Entry 4RQ2 (X-ray diffraction, 2.20 A resolution); this record covers chains A and T of the 4 polymer chains in the assembly.

[Chain A]
Name: DNA polymerase beta
Source organism: Homo sapiens
Notes: EC 2.7.7.7, 4.2.99.-
UniProtKB: P06746 (DPOLB_HUMAN); residue numbers follow UniProt; this construct covers 1-335
Chain sequence (343 residues; each row starts with the number of its first residue; numbers below 1 keep their minus sign (Met-1 is residue -1)):
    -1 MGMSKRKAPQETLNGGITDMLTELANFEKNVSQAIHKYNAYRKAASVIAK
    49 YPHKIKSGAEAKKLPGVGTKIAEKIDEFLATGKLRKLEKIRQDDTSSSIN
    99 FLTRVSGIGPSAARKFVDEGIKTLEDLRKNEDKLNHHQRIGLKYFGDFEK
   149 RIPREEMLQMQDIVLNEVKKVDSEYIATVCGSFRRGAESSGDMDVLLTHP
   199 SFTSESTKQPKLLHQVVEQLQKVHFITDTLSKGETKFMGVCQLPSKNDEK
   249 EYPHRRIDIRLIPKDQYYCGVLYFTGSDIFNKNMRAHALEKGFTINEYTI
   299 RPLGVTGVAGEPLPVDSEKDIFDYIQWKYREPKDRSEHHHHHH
Not modelled in the structure: -1 to 8
Sequence notes: expression tag (-1 to 0, 336-341)
Ion coordination: Mn2+ site 1: Lys48, His336, His338; Na+ site 1: Lys60, Leu62, Val65 (shared with 1 residue of chain D); Na+ site 2: Thr101, Val103, Ile106 (shared with 1 residue of chain P); Na+ site 3 near Asp145 (its only coordinating residue here); Mn2+ site 2: Asp190, Asp192 (together with pyrophosphate) (shared with 1 residue of chain P); Mn2+ site 3: Asp190, Asp192, Asp256 (shared with 2 residues of chain P); Na+ site 4 near Glu288 (its only coordinating residue here); Na+ site 5 near Asp314 (its only coordinating residue here); Mn2+ site 4: His337, His339; Mn2+ site 5 near His341 (its only coordinating residue here)
Residues lining bound ligands: pyrophosphate (PPV): Arg149, Gly179, Ser180, Arg183, Ser188, Gly189, Asp190, Asp192
Curated features (UniProtKB/Swiss-Prot):
  - region: Arg183 to Asp192 (DNA-binding)
  - active site: Lys72 (Nucleophile)
  - binding site (K(+)): Lys60, Leu62, Val65, Thr101, Val103, Ile106
  - binding site (Na(+)): Lys60, Leu62, Val65, Thr101, Val103, Ile106
  - binding site (dATP): Arg149, Ser180, Arg183, Gly189, Asp190
  - binding site (dCTP): Arg149, Ser180, Arg183, Gly189, Asp190
  - binding site (dGTP): Arg149, Ser180, Arg183, Gly189, Asp190, Asp192
  - binding site (dTTP): Arg149, Ser180, Arg183, Gly189, Asp190
  - binding site (Mg(2+)): Asp190, Asp192, Asp256
  - modified residue: Lys72 (N6-acetyllysine), Arg83 (Omega-N-methylarginine), Arg152 (Omega-N-methylarginine)
  - cross-link (Glycyl lysine isopeptide (Lys-Gly)): Lys41 (interchain with G-Cter in ubiquitin), Lys61 (interchain with G-Cter in ubiquitin), Lys81 (interchain with G-Cter in ubiquitin)
  - natural variant: Leu22 (L22P: Found in a gastric cancer sample; uncertain significance), Tyr39 (Y39C: Found in a gastric cancer sample; uncertain significance), Gly118 (G118V: Decreased DNA-directed DNA polymerase activity), Arg137 (R137Q: Decreased function in base-excision repair), Arg149 (R149I: Decreased DNA-directed DNA polymerase activity), Asp160 (D160N: Found in a gastric cancer sample; uncertain significance), Cys239 (C239R: Found in a gastric cancer sample; uncertain significance), Lys289 (K289M: Found in a colon cancer sample; uncertain significance), Asn294 (N294D: Found in a gastric cancer sample; uncertain significance), Glu295 (E295K: Found in a gastric cancer sample; uncertain significance)
  - mutagenesis: Phe25 (F25W: No effect on 5'-dRP lyase activity. Decreased ssDNA binding), His34 (H34G: Decreased 5'-dRP lyase activity. Decreased ssDNA binding), Lys35 (K35A: Decreased 5'-dRP lyase activity. Decreased ssDNA binding. Loss of 5'-dRP lyase activity; when associated with A-68 and A-72. Decreased ssDNA binding; when associated with A-68 and A-72 ...), Tyr39 (Y39F: No effect on 5'-dRP lyase activity; Y39Q: Abolishes DNA polymerase and 5'-dRP lyase activity), Lys41 (K41R: Abolishes ubiquitination; when associated with R-61 and R-81), Lys60 (K60A: Decreased 5'-dRP lyase activity. Decreased ssDNA binding), Lys61 (K61R: Abolishes ubiquitination; when associated with R-41 and R-81), Lys68 (K68A: No effect on 5'-dRP lyase activity. Decreased ssDNA binding. Loss of 5'-dRP lyase activity; when associated with A-35 and A-72. Decreased ssDNA binding; when associated with A-35 and A-72 ...), Glu71 (E71Q: No effect on 5'-dRP lyase activity. No effect on structure shown by circular dichroism. No effect on ssDNA binding), Lys72 (K72A: Severely reduced 5'-dRP lyase activity. Does not affect ssDNA binding. Loss of 5'-dRP lyase activity; when associated with A-35 and A-68. Decreased ssDNA binding ...), Glu75 (E75A: Slightly decreased 5'-dRP lyase activity. Decreased ssDNA binding. No effect on structure shown by circular dichroism), Lys81 (K81R: Abolishes ubiquitination; when associated with R-41 and R-61), 5 further mutagenesis entries in UniProt

[Chain T]
Molecule: 16-nt DNA strand
Sequence (16 nucleotides; numbered 1 to 16; the number before each row is that of its first residue):
     1 CCGACGGCGCATCAGC
Modified residues: 8OG (8-oxo-2'-deoxy-guanosine-5'-monophosphate) at position 6
Ion coordination: Na+ near DA11 (its only coordinating residue here)

[How chain A and chain T interact]
Contacting residue pairs - 29 pairs, chain A then chain T:
  His34(A) - DC5(T)  stacking on the base
  Ser229(A) - DC10(T)  phosphate contact
  Ser229(A) - DA11(T)  phosphate contact
  Lys230(A) - DC10(T)  hydrogen bond to the phosphate
  Lys230(A) - DA11(T)  hydrogen bond to the phosphate
  Gly231(A) - DC10(T)  phosphate contact
  Glu232(A) - DC10(T)  hydrogen bond to the phosphate
  Thr233(A) - DG9(T)  hydrogen bond to the phosphate
  Thr233(A) - DC10(T)  hydrogen bond to the phosphate
  Lys234(A) - DG9(T)  phosphate contact
  Lys234(A) - DC10(T)  hydrogen bond to the phosphate
  Arg258(A) - DG9(T)  sugar contact
  Tyr271(A) - DG7(T)  base contact
  Asn279(A) - 8OG_6(T)  base contact
  Lys280(A) - 8OG_6(T)  salt bridge to the phosphate
  Arg283(A) - 8OG_6(T)  base contact
  Arg283(A) - DG7(T)  hydrogen bond to the sugar
  Ala284(A) - 8OG_6(T)  phosphate contact
  Leu287(A) - DC5(T)  phosphate contact
  Leu287(A) - 8OG_6(T)  phosphate contact
  Leu287(A) - DG7(T)  phosphate contact
  Thr292(A) - DG7(T)  hydrogen bond to the phosphate
  Ile293(A) - DG7(T)  sugar contact
  Asn294(A) - DG7(T)  phosphate contact
  Asn294(A) - DC8(T)  hydrogen bond to the phosphate
  Glu295(A) - DC8(T)  sugar contact
  Tyr296(A) - DC8(T)  phosphate contact
  Tyr296(A) - DG9(T)  hydrogen bond to the phosphate
  Arg299(A) - DC8(T)  salt bridge to the phosphate
Interface residues without a listed pair, chain A (21 interface residues in all): Asp276

[Summary]
Chain A and chain T form an interface of 21 and 7 residues respectively, with 10 hydrogen bonds, 2 salt
bridges and 1 aromatic stacking contact. Polar contacts include Arg283(A)-DG7(T), Lys230(A)-DC10(T) and
Lys230(A)-DA11(T). Bound to chain A: pyrophosphate.
Here chain A is DNA polymerase beta (Homo sapiens) and chain T is a 16-nt DNA strand. Entry 4RQ2 (Human DNA
Polymerase Beta With Gapped DNA Containing an 8-oxo-7,8-dihydro-Guanine (8-oxoG)and dCTP soaked with MnCl2 for
...) was determined by X-ray diffraction, deposited together with 4RPX, 4RPY, 4RPZ, 4RQ0, 4RQ1, 4RQ3 and 5
further entries.
